Entry 1PML (X-ray diffraction, 2.38 A resolution); this record covers chain A.

# Chain A
Name: Tissue plasminogen activator kringle 2
From: Homo sapiens
Notes: EC 3.4.21.68
UniProtKB: P00750 (TPA_HUMAN); the construct lacks a stretch of the UniProt sequence and is renumbered around it, so the offset changes along the chain: -1 to 35 = UniProt 213-249; 40-44 = UniProt 252-256; 45-48 = UniProt 260-263; 49-59 = UniProt 265-275; 2 more segments
Sequence (86 residues; each row starts with the number of its first residue; note: 3 numbers in that range are skipped by the numbering (no residue carries them; nothing is unmodelled there); a row labelled like 44A-44C holds insertion residues (44A, then the next letters in order); numbers below 1 keep their minus sign (Ser-1 is residue -1)):
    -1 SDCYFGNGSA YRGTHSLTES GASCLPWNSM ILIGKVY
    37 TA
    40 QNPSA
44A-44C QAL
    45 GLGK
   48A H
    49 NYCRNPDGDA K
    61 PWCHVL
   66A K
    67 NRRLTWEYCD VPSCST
Cystine bridges: Cys1-Cys80, Cys22-Cys63, Cys51-Cys75
Swiss-Prot annotation at these positions:
  - site: Asn41 (Not glycosylated)
  - glycosylation: Asn5 (N-linked (GlcNAc...) asparagine)

# Overview
Chain A is Tissue plasminogen activator kringle 2 (Homo sapiens); the structure, Kringle-kringle interactions
in multimer kringle structures, was determined by X-ray diffraction together with 1PMK from the same study.
